6SOM - chain A; structure by X-ray diffraction, 2.15 A resolution.

Chain A:
Molecule: Ferritin
Organism: Synechococcus sp. CC9311
Notes: EC 1.16.3.2
Reference sequence: Q0I9X8 (Q0I9X8_SYNS3); numbering as in UniProt (aligned over 1-182)
Chain sequence (182 residues; each row starts with the number of its first residue):
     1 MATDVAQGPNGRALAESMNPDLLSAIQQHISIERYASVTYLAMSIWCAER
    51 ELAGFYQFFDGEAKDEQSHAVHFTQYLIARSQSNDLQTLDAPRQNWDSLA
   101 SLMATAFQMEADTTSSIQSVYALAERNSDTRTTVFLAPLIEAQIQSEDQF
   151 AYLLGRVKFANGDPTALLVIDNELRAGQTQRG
Not modelled in the structure: 1-4
Construct notes: engineered mutation Ala137 (Asp in Q0I9X8)
What the authors report for this chain:
  - mutagenesis - D137A: abolished catalytic activity
  - mutagenesis - D137A: decreased catalytic activity on mineralization

In short:
From the paper: D137A abolishes catalytic activity; D137A reduces catalytic activity on mineralization.
Chain A is Ferritin (Synechococcus sp. CC9311); the structure, Metal free structure of SynFtn variant D137A,
was determined by X-ray diffraction together with 6SON, 6SOO, 6SOP, 6SOQ and 6SOR from the same study.
